Entry 6DKP (X-ray diffraction, 2.97 A resolution); this record covers chains A and B of the 5 polymer chains in the assembly.

Chain A:
Protein: HLA class I histocompatibility antigen, A-2 alpha chain
Organism: Homo sapiens
UniProt: P01892 (1A02_HUMAN); residues 1-275 here correspond to UniProt positions 25-299 (UniProt number = residue number + 24)
Sequence (276 residues; numbered 0 to 275; the number before each row is that of its first residue; numbering starts at 0):
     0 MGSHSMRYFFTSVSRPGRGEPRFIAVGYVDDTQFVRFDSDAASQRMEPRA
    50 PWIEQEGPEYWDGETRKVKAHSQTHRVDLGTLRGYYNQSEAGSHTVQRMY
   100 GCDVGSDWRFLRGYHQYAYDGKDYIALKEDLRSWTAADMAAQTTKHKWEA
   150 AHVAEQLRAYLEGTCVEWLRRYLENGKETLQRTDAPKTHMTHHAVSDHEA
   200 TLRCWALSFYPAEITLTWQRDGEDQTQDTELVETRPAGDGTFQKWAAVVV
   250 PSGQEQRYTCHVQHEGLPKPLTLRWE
Unresolved in the structure: 0
Differences from the reference sequence: initiating methionine (0)
Disulfide bonds: Cys101-Cys164, Cys203-Cys259

Chain B:
Protein: Beta-2-microglobulin
Organism: Homo sapiens
UniProt: P61769 (B2MG_HUMAN); residues 2-100 here correspond to UniProt positions 21-119 (UniProt number = residue number + 19)
Sequence (100 residues; numbered 1 to 100; the number before each row is that of its first residue):
     1 MIQRTPKIQVYSRHPAENGKSNFLNCYVSGFHPSDIEVDLLKNGERIEKV
    51 EHSDLSFSKDWSFYLLYYTEFTPTEKDEYACRVNHVTLSQPKIVKWDRDM
Unresolved in the structure: 100
Differences from the reference sequence: initiating methionine (1)
Disulfide bonds: Cys26-Cys81
Curated features (UniProtKB/Swiss-Prot):
  - modified residue: Gln3 (Pyrrolidone carboxylic acid)
  - glycosylation: Ile2 (N-linked (Glc) (glycation) isoleucine), Lys20 (N-linked (Glc) (glycation) lysine), Lys42 (N-linked (Glc) (glycation) lysine), Lys49 (N-linked (Glc) (glycation) lysine), Lys59 (N-linked (Glc) (glycation) lysine), Lys92 (N-linked (Glc) (glycation) lysine), Lys95 (N-linked (Glc) (glycation) lysine)

Chain A / chain B interface:
Residue-residue contacts (48; chain A residue first):
  Phe8(A) - Ser56(B)
  Phe8(A) - Phe57(B)  hydrophobic
  Phe9(A) - Phe57(B)
  Thr10(A) - Phe57(B)
  Thr10(A) - Phe63(B)
  Val12(A) - Ser34(B)
  Ile23(A) - Leu55(B)
  Val25(A) - Asp54(B)
  Val25(A) - Leu55(B)
  Tyr27(A) - Ser56(B)
  Tyr27(A) - Tyr64(B)
  Gln32(A) - Asp54(B)  hydrogen bond
  Arg35(A) - Asp54(B)  salt bridge
  Arg48(A) - Asp54(B)  salt bridge
  Ser92(A) - Met1(B)
  Gln96(A) - His32(B)
  Gln96(A) - Phe57(B)
  Gln96(A) - Trp61(B)  hydrogen bond (side chain-backbone)
  Gln96(A) - Phe63(B)
  Arg97(A) - Phe57(B)
  Gln115(A) - Trp61(B)
  Tyr116(A) - Trp61(B)
  Ala117(A) - Trp61(B)
  Asp119(A) - Met1(B)
  Asp119(A) - His32(B)  hydrogen bond (backbone-side chain)
  Gly120(A) - His32(B)  hydrogen bond (backbone-side chain)
  Gly120(A) - Trp61(B)
  Asp122(A) - Trp61(B)  hydrogen bond
  Thr190(A) - Asp99(B)  hydrogen bond
  His192(A) - Asp99(B)  salt bridge
  Arg202(A) - Asp99(B)
  Trp204(A) - Asp99(B)  hydrogen bond
  Glu232(A) - Gln9(B)
  Glu232(A) - Tyr27(B)  hydrogen bond
  Glu232(A) - Ser29(B)  hydrogen bond
  Arg234(A) - Gln9(B)  hydrogen bond
  Arg234(A) - Tyr11(B)
  Arg234(A) - Tyr27(B)
  Pro235(A) - Tyr11(B)  hydrogen bond (backbone-side chain)
  Pro235(A) - Tyr27(B)
  Ala236(A) - Arg13(B)  hydrogen bond (backbone-side chain)
  Ala236(A) - Asn25(B)  hydrogen bond (backbone-side chain)
  Gly237(A) - Arg13(B)  hydrogen bond (backbone-side chain)
  Asp238(A) - Arg13(B)
  Asp238(A) - His14(B)
  Gln242(A) - Tyr11(B)
  Gln242(A) - Ser12(B)  hydrogen bond (side chain-backbone)
  Gln242(A) - Arg13(B)  hydrogen bond (side chain-backbone)
Also at the interface, not in a pair above, chain A (36 interface residues in all): His93, Thr94, Met98, Leu206, Val231, Thr233
Also at the interface, not in a pair above, chain B (23 interface residues in all): Lys7, Pro15, Asp60, Leu66

Summary:
The interface between chain A and chain B involves 36 residues on one side and 23 on the other; the contacts
include 16 hydrogen bonds and 3 salt bridges. Polar contacts include Arg35(A)-Asp54(B), Arg48(A)-Asp54(B) and
His192(A)-Asp99(B).
Here chain A is HLA class I histocompatibility antigen, A-2 alpha chain and chain B is Beta-2-microglobulin,
both from Homo sapiens. Entry 6DKP (The complex among DMF5(alpha-D26Y, alpha-Y50A,beta-L98W) TCR, human Class
I MHC HLA-A2 and MART-1(26-35)(A27L) peptide) was determined by X-ray diffraction together with 6D78 from the
same study.
